Entry 6WU7 (X-ray diffraction, 1.84 A resolution); this record covers chains A and B.

== Chain A (and B) ==
Protein: Calcium and integrin-binding family member 3
From: Homo sapiens
Notes: chain B of this document is another copy of the same molecule, construct and numbering; everything in this record applies to it too
Reference sequence: Q96Q77 (CIB3_HUMAN); numbering as in UniProt (aligned over 1-187)
Chain sequence (191 residues; row label = number of the first residue in the row; numbers below 1 keep their minus sign (Gly-3 is residue -3)):
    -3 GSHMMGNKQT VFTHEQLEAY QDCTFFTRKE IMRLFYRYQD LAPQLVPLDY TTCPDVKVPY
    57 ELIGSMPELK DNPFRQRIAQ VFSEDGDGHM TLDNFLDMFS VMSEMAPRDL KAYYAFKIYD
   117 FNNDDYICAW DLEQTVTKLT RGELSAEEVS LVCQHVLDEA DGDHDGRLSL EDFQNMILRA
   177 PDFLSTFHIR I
Unresolved in the structure: -3 to 4, 186-187 (chain B: -3 to 4)
Construct notes: expression tag (-3 to 0); conflict Glu139 (Gly in Q96Q77); engineered mutation Gln150 (Glu in Q96Q77), His151 (Lys in Q96Q77)
Ion coordination: Ca2+ site 1: Asp116, Asn118, Asp120, Tyr122, Asp127; Ca2+ site 2: Glu155 (shared with Glu155(B) of chain B); Ca2+ site 3: Asp157, Asp159, Asp161, Arg163, Asp168
UniProt features mapped onto this chain:
  - binding site (Ca(2+)): Asp116, Asn118, Asp120, Tyr122, Asp127, Asp157, Asp159, Asp161, Arg163, Asp168
From the paper describing this entry:
  - self-association interface (contacts with another copy of this molecule): Phe179, Phe183

== Interface between chain A and chain B ==
Residue-residue contacts (70; chain A residue first):
  Arg29(A) with Ile187(B), hydrogen bond (side chain-backbone)
  Leu30(A) with Ile187(B)
  Arg33(A) with Ile187(B)
  Met62(A) with Ile187(B), hydrophobic
  Glu64(A) with Ile185(B); Arg186(B)
  Leu65(A) with Ile185(B), hydrophobic
  Asn68(A) with Thr182(B), hydrogen bond (side chain-backbone); Ile185(B)
  Phe70(A) with Thr182(B)
  Phe95(A) with Ile185(B), hydrophobic; Ile187(B), hydrophobic
  Met98(A) with Phe183(B); His184(B); Ile185(B), hydrogen bond (backbone-backbone)
  Glu100(A) with Arg137(B), salt bridge
  Pro103(A) with Glu139(B)
  Arg104(A) with Glu139(B), hydrogen bond (backbone-side chain); Leu180(B)
  Lys107(A) with Leu180(B); Phe183(B), hydrogen bond (side chain-backbone); His184(B)
  Ala108(A) with Leu180(B), hydrophobic
  Ala111(A) with Leu180(B), hydrophobic; Phe183(B), hydrophobic
  Ile114(A) with Phe183(B), hydrophobic
  Tyr115(A) with Phe179(B), hydrogen bond (side chain-backbone); Thr182(B), hydrogen bond; Phe183(B)
  Leu135(A) with Pro177(B), hydrophobic; Asp178(B); Phe179(B), hydrophobic; Ser181(B); Thr182(B)
  His151(A) with Arg175(B)
  Glu155(A) with Glu155(B)
  Met172(A) with Phe179(B), hydrophobic
  Ile173(A) with Phe179(B), hydrophobic; Leu180(B), hydrophobic
  Leu174(A) with Leu140(B), hydrophobic; Val148(B)
  Arg175(A) with His151(B); Val152(B)
  Pro177(A) with Val148(B), hydrophobic
  Asp178(A) with Leu135(B); Asp178(B)
  Phe179(A) with Tyr115(B), hydrogen bond (backbone-side chain); Leu128(B), hydrophobic; Leu135(B), hydrophobic; Met172(B), hydrophobic; Ile173(B), hydrophobic
  Leu180(A) with Arg104(B); Ala108(B), hydrophobic; Ala111(B), hydrophobic; Ile173(B), hydrophobic
  Ser181(A) with Leu135(B)
  Thr182(A) with Asn68(B), hydrogen bond (backbone-side chain); Phe70(B); Tyr115(B), hydrogen bond; Leu135(B)
  Phe183(A) with Phe78(B), hydrophobic; Val97(B), hydrophobic; Met98(B); Lys107(B), hydrogen bond (backbone-side chain); Tyr110(B); Ala111(B); Ile114(B), hydrophobic
  His184(A) with Lys107(B)
  Ile185(A) with Glu64(B); Met98(B), hydrophobic
Other interface residues (no listed pair), chain A (45 interface residues in all): Pro69, Ile74, Phe91, Val97, Ser99, Tyr110, Leu128, Thr131, Val132, Val152, Phe169
Other interface residues (no listed pair), chain B (40 interface residues in all): Phe95, Thr131, Val132, Phe169

== Overview ==
Chain A and chain B form an interface of 45 and 40 residues respectively; the contacts include 11 hydrogen
bonds and 1 salt bridge. Polar contacts include Glu100(A)-Arg137(B), Arg29(A)-Ile187(B) and
Asn68(A)-Thr182(B). Curated annotation (UniProt) lists 10 Ca2+-binding residues on chain A. From the paper: a
self-association interface involving Phe179(A) and Phe183(A).
Chain A and chain B are both Calcium and integrin-binding family member 3 (Homo sapiens); the structure, Human
Calcium and Integrin Binding Protein 3 E150Q K151H, was determined by X-ray diffraction together with 6WU5 and
6WUD from the same study.
